7A44 - chain A; structure by X-ray diffraction, 1.75 A resolution.

[Chain A]
Protein: Myoglobin
Source organism: Physeter catodon
Reference sequence: P02185 (MYG_PHYCD); residues 0-153 here correspond to UniProt positions 1-154 (UniProt number = residue number + 1)
Sequence (154 residues; each row starts with the number of its first residue; numbering starts at 0):
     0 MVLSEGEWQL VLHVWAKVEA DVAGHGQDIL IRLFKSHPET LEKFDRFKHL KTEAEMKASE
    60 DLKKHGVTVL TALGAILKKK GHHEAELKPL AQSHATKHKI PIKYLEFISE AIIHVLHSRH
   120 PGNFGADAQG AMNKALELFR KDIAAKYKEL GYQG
Sequence notes: conflict Asn-122 (Asp123 in P02185)
Bound ions: heme Fe: His-93 (together with carbon monoxide)
Small-molecule neighbours: carbon monoxide / heme: Leu-32, Thr-39, Lys-42, Phe-43, Arg-45, His-64, Thr-67, Val-68, Ala-71, Leu-72, Leu-89, Ser-92, His-93, His-97, Ile-99, Tyr-103, Leu-104, Ile-107, Phe-138
UniProt features mapped onto this chain:
  - binding site (nitrite): His-64
  - binding site (O2): His-64
  - binding site (heme b): His-93
  - modified residue: Ser-3 (Phosphoserine), Thr-67 (Phosphothreonine)

[In short]
Chain A binds carbon monoxide / heme. From UniProt: nitrite-binding residue His-64, O2-binding residue His-64
and heme b-binding residue His-93.
Chain A is Myoglobin (Physeter catodon); the structure, CO-bound sperm whale myoglobin measured by serial
synchrotron crystallography, was determined by X-ray diffraction, deposited together with 7A42, 7A43 and 7A45.
